6J5W - chains B and A; structure by electron microscopy, 3.70 A resolution.

== Chain B ==
Protein: RKS1
Source organism: Arabidopsis thaliana
UniProt: U5LSK3 (U5LSK3_ARATH); residues 1-351 here = UniProt positions 1-351
Chain sequence (351 residues; row label = number of the first residue in the row):
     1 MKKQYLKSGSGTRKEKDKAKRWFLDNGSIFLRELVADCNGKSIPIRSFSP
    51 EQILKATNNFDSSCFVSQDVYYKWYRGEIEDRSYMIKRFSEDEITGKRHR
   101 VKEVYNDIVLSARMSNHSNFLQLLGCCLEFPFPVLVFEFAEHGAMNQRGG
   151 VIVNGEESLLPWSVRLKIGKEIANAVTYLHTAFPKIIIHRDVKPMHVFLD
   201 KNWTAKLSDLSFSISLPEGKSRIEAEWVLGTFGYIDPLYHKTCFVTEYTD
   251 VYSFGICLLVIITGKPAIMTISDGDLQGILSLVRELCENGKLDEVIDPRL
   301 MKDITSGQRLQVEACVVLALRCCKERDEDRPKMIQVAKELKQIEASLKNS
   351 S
Disordered / not traced: 1-14, 215-241, 348-351
Differences from the reference sequence: conflict S115 (Ile in U5LSK3)

== Chain A ==
Protein: Disease resistance RPP13-like protein 4
Source organism: Arabidopsis thaliana
UniProt: Q38834 (R13L4_ARATH); residue numbers follow UniProt; this construct covers 1-852
Chain sequence (852 residues; each row starts with the number of its first residue):
     1 MVDAVVTVFLEKTLNILEEKGRTVSDYRKQLEDLQSELKYMQSFLKDAER
    51 QKRTNETLRTLVADLRELVYEAEDILVDCQLADGDDGNEQRSSNAWLSRL
   101 HPARVPLQYKKSKRLQEINERITKIKSQVEPYFEFITPSNVGRDNGTDRW
   151 SSPVYDHTQVVGLEGDKRKIKEWLFRSNDSQLLIMAFVGMGGLGKTTIAQ
   201 EVFNDKEIEHRFERRIWVSVSQTFTEEQIMRSILRNLGDASVGDDIGTLL
   251 RKIQQYLLGKRYLIVMDDVWDKNLSWWDKIYQGLPRGQGGSVIVTTRSES
   301 VAKRVQARDDKTHRPELLSPDNSWLLFCNVAFAANDGTCERPELEDVGKE
   351 IVTKCKGLPLTIKAVGGLLLCKDHVYHEWRRIAEHFQDELRGNTSETDNV
   401 MSSLQLSYDELPSHLKSCILTLSLYPEDCVIPKQQLVHGWIGEGFVMWRN
   451 GRSATESGEDCFSGLTNRCLIEVVDKTYSGTIITCKIHDMVRDLVIDIAK
   501 KDSFSNPEGLNCRHLGISGNFDEKQIKVNHKLRGVVSTTKTGEVNKLNSD
   551 LAKKFTDCKYLRVLDISKSIFDAPLSEILDEIASLQHLACLSLSNTHPLI
   601 QFPRSMEDLHNLQILDASYCQNLKQLQPCIVLFKKLLVLDMTNCGSLECF
   651 PKGIGSLVKLEVLLGFKPARSNNGCKLSEVKNLTNLRKLGLSLTRGDQIE
   701 EEELDSLINLSKLMSISINCYDSYGDDLITKIDALTPPHQLHELSLQFYP
   751 GKSSPSWLSPHKLPMLRYMSICSGNLVKMQEPFWGNENTHWRIEGLMLSS
   801 LSDLDMDWEVLQQSMPYLRTVTANWCPELESFAIEDVGFRGGVWMKTPLH
   851 RT
Disordered / not traced: 114-144, 848-852
Swiss-Prot annotation at these positions:
  - binding site (ADP): R149, V161, G189 to T196, R297, K363
  - mutagenesis: M1 to T23 (Reduced ability to mediate cell death), M1 to L10 (Reduced ability to mediate cell death as well as an increased sensitivity to the pathogenic biotrophic bacteria Xanthomonas campestris pv. campestris (Xcc)), M1 to V6 (Reduced ability to mediate cell death), F9 (F9A: Reduced ability to mediate cell death as well as an increased sensitivity to the pathogenic biotrophic bacteria Xanthomonas campestris pv. campestris (Xcc); when associated with A-10 and A-14), L10 (L10A: Reduced ability to mediate cell death as well as an increased sensitivity to the pathogenic biotrophic bacteria Xanthomonas campestris pv. campestris (Xcc); when associated with A-9 and A-14), L14 (L14A: Reduced ability to mediate cell death as well as an increased sensitivity to the pathogenic biotrophic bacteria Xanthomonas campestris pv. campestris (Xcc); when associated with A-9 and A-10), I136 (I136E: Reduced oligomerization activity associated with a reduced ability to mediate cell death as well as an increased sensitivity to the pathogenic biotrophic bacteria Xanthomonas campestris pv ...), R149 (R149A: Reduced oligomerization activity associated with a reduced ability to mediate cell death as well as an increased sensitivity to the pathogenic biotrophic bacteria Xanthomonas campestris pv ...), W150 (W150A: Reduced oligomerization activity associated with a reduced ability to mediate cell death as well as an increased sensitivity to the pathogenic biotrophic bacteria Xanthomonas campestris pv ...), S152 (S152E: Reduced oligomerization activity associated with a reduced ability to mediate cell death as well as an increased sensitivity to the pathogenic biotrophic bacteria Xanthomonas campestris pv ...), V154 (V154E: Reduced oligomerization activity associated with a reduced ability to mediate cell death as well as an increased sensitivity to the pathogenic biotrophic bacteria Xanthomonas campestris pv ...), K195 (K195N: Lost effector-triggered immunity (ETI) in response to the Xanthomonas campestris effector XopAC/AvrAC in the presence of PBL2 and RKS1. Abolished XopAC/AvrAC-induced self-association), 12 further mutagenesis entries in UniProt
Residues lining bound ligands: ADP (adenosine-5'-diphosphate): Q159, V160, V161, L163, M190, G191, G192, L193, G194, K195, T196, T197, L318, L326, P359, K363, E472, H488

== How chain B and chain A interact ==
Contacting residue pairs (71):
  F23(B) - H597(A)
  F23(B) - N622(A)
  L24(B) - D572(A)
  L24(B) - H597(A)
  G27(B) - H597(A)
  S28(B) - I570(A)
  S28(B) - H597(A)
  L31(B) - S569(A)
  L31(B) - I570(A)  hydrophobic
  L31(B) - N595(A)
  L31(B) - H597(A)
  R32(B) - K546(A)
  E33(B) - A240(A)
  V35(B) - G542(A)
  V35(B) - V544(A)  hydrophobic
  V35(B) - K568(A)
  A36(B) - G542(A)
  N39(B) - T541(A)
  N39(B) - K568(A)
  G40(B) - N595(A)
  K41(B) - Y619(A)
  S42(B) - Y619(A)
  S42(B) - Q621(A)  hydrogen bond
  I43(B) - Q621(A)  hydrogen bond (backbone-side chain)
  I43(B) - Y721(A)  hydrophobic
  P44(B) - N643(A)
  P44(B) - G645(A)
  P44(B) - Y721(A)
  I45(B) - Q621(A)
  I45(B) - G645(A)
  R46(B) - G645(A)
  R46(B) - S646(A)
  S47(B) - N622(A)
  S47(B) - S646(A)
  D81(B) - Y724(A)
  R82(B) - R695(A)
  R82(B) - Y724(A)
  R98(B) - V242(A)
  N116(B) - S773(A)  hydrogen bond (backbone-side chain)
  N116(B) - S800(A)  hydrogen bond (backbone-side chain)
  H117(B) - W825(A)  hydrogen bond
  S118(B) - S802(A)
  Q122(B) - Y721(A)
  L123(B) - Y721(A)  hydrogen bond (backbone-side chain)
  L124(B) - D722(A)
  N174(B) - F839(A)
  T177(B) - W825(A)
  T177(B) - F839(A)
  Y178(B) - W825(A)
  T181(B) - W825(A)
  T181(B) - F839(A)
  T181(B) - R840(A)  hydrogen bond (backbone-side chain)
  A182(B) - W825(A)  hydrophobic
  A182(B) - R840(A)  hydrogen bond (backbone-side chain)
  P184(B) - R214(A)
  P184(B) - N236(A)
  K185(B) - R235(A)
  K185(B) - N236(A)
  K185(B) - L237(A)
  K185(B) - G238(A)  hydrogen bond (side chain-backbone)
  I186(B) - R214(A)
  I186(B) - G238(A)
  I186(B) - Y256(A)  hydrophobic
  C243(B) - R251(A)  hydrogen bond (backbone-side chain)
  F244(B) - Q255(A)
  F244(B) - L258(A)  hydrophobic
  I334(B) - F839(A)  hydrophobic
  A337(B) - F839(A)  hydrophobic
  K338(B) - F839(A)
  K341(B) - E828(A)
  K341(B) - E830(A)
Interface residues without a listed pair, chain B (51 interface residues in all): Y84, K102, S115, L128, H180, F183, I187, I188, S213, V245
Interface residues without a listed pair, chain A (48 interface residues in all): D239, I483, E543, T596, P598, I600, F748, N775, D836

== In short ==
51 residues of chain B and 48 residues of chain A are in contact, with 10 hydrogen bonds. Polar contacts
include S42(B)-Q621(A), I43(B)-Q621(A) and N116(B)-S773(A). Chain A binds ADP. From UniProt: 12 ADP-binding
residues and 29 mutagenesis sites on chain A.
Chain B is RKS1 and chain A is Disease resistance RPP13-like protein 4, both from Arabidopsis thaliana; the
structure, Ligand-triggered allosteric ADP release primes a plant NLR complex, was determined by electron
microscopy together with 6J5U and 6J5V from the same study.
